PDB entry 4OKV | X-ray diffraction, 1.80 A resolution | chains A and B of the 3 polymer chains in the assembly

[Chain A]
Name: heavy chain of 8H7 mAb
Organism: Mus musculus
Amino-acid sequence (215 residues; numbered 1 to 215; the number before each row is that of its first residue):
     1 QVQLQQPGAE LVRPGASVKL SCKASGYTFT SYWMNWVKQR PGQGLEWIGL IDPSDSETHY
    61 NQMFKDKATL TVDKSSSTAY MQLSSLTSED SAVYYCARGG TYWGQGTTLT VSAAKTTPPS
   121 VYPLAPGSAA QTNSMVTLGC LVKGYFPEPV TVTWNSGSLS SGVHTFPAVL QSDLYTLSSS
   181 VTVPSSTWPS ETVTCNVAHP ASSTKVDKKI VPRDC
Unresolved in the structure: 215
Disulfide bonds: Cys22-Cys96, Cys140-Cys195

[Chain B]
Name: light chain of 8H7 mAb
Organism: Mus musculus
Amino-acid sequence (218 residues; row label = number of the first residue in the row):
     1 DVVMTQTPLT LSVTIGQPAS IACKSSQSLL DSDGKTYLNW LLQRPGQSPK RLIYLVSKLD
    61 SGVPDRFTGS GSGTDFTLKI SRVEAEDLGV YYCWQGTHFP YTFGGGTKLE IKRADAAPTV
   121 SIFPPSSEQL TSGGASVVCF LNNFYPKDIN VKWKIDGSER QNGVLNSWTD QDSKDSTYSM
   181 SSTLTLTKDE YERHNSYTCE ATHKTSTSPI VKSFNRNA
Disulfide bonds: Cys23-Cys93, Cys139-Cys199

[Interface between chain A and chain B]
Contacting residue pairs (70):
  Trp33(A) with Phe99(B), hydrophobic; Tyr101(B)
  Asn35(A) with Tyr101(B)
  Gln39(A) with Gln43(B), hydrogen bond; Tyr92(B)
  Gln43(A) with Tyr92(B)
  Gly44(A) with Tyr92(B)
  Leu45(A) with Leu41(B), hydrophobic; Tyr92(B), hydrophobic; Phe103(B)
  Glu46(A) with Phe103(B)
  Trp47(A) with Phe99(B), hydrophobic; Pro100(B), hydrophobic; Tyr101(B); Phe103(B)
  Leu50(A) with Phe99(B), hydrophobic; Tyr101(B), hydrophobic
  His59(A) with Phe99(B)
  Tyr95(A) with Gln43(B), hydrogen bond; Gln47(B); Ser48(B); Pro49(B)
  Gly99(A) with Trp94(B)
  Gly100(A) with Arg51(B); Trp94(B)
  Thr101(A) with Arg51(B), hydrogen bond; Asp60(B), hydrogen bond
  Trp103(A) with Leu41(B), hydrophobic; Pro49(B)
  Gly104(A) with Ser48(B), hydrogen bond (backbone-side chain)
  Gln105(A) with Ser48(B), hydrogen bond
  Tyr122(A) with Ser126(B); Glu128(B); Gln129(B); Ser132(B)
  Pro123(A) with Ser126(B); Glu128(B)
  Leu124(A) with Phe123(B); Val138(B), hydrophobic; Phe140(B), hydrophobic
  Ala125(A) with Phe123(B)
  Pro126(A) with Phe123(B)
  Gly127(A) with Pro124(B)
  Thr137(A) with Ser121(B); Phe123(B)
  Leu141(A) with Ser136(B)
  Lys143(A) with Gln129(B)
  His164(A) with Asn142(B); Asn143(B), hydrogen bond; Asp172(B); Ser179(B), hydrogen bond
  Thr165(A) with Thr169(B)
  Phe166(A) with Phe140(B), hydrophobic; Asn142(B); Ser167(B); Thr169(B); Ser179(B); Met180(B); Ser181(B)
  Pro167(A) with Ser167(B), hydrogen bond (backbone-side chain); Trp168(B)
  Gln171(A) with Leu165(B)
  Ser178(A) with Phe140(B); Ser181(B)
  Ser179(A) with Phe140(B)
  Ser180(A) with Phe140(B); Asn142(B), hydrogen bond
  Lys208(A) with Glu128(B), salt bridge
  Arg213(A) with Pro125(B), hydrogen bond (side chain-backbone); Ser126(B)
Interface residues without a listed pair, chain A (42 interface residues in all): Val37, Asn61, Val121, Leu138, Gly139, Val169
Interface residues without a listed pair, chain B (37 interface residues in all): Ser127, Asn166, Phe214

[Overview]
The interface between chain A and chain B involves 42 residues on one side and 37 on the other, with 11
hydrogen bonds and 1 salt bridge. Polar contacts include Lys208(A)-Glu128(B), Gln39(A)-Gln43(B) and
Tyr95(A)-Gln43(B).
Chain A is heavy chain of 8H7 mAb and chain B is light chain of 8H7 mAb, both from Mus musculus; the
structure, Crystal structure of anopheline anti-platelet protein with Fab antibody, was determined by X-ray
diffraction.
